7PHB - chains m and 3 of the 56 polymer chains in the assembly; structure by electron microscopy, 4.90 A resolution (low resolution: residue-level contacts below are approximate; hydrogen-bond / salt-bridge calls are withheld).

== Chain m ==
Name: 50S ribosomal protein L17
Organism: Mycoplasma pneumoniae M129
Reference sequence: Q59547 (RL17_MYCPN); residue numbers follow UniProt; this construct covers 1-124
Sequence (124 residues; row label = number of the first residue in the row):
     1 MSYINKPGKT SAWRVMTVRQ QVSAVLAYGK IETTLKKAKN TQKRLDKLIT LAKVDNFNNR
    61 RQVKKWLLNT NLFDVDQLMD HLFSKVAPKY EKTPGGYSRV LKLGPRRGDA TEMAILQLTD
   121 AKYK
Disordered / not traced: 1, 121-124

== Chain 3 ==
Molecule: 23S ribosomal RNA
Organism: Mycoplasma pneumoniae M129
Sequence (2907 nucleotides; row label = number of the first residue in the row):
     1 UACAAUAAGU UACUAAGGGC UUAUGGUGGA UGCCUUGGCA CUAAUAGGCG AUGAAGGACG
    61 UGUUAACCUG CGAUAAGCUU CGGGUAGGUG GUAAGAACCU CAGAUCCGGA GAUUUCCGAA
   121 UGGAGCAAUC CGGUAGUUGG AAACAGCUAU CAUUAAUUGA UGAAUAAAUA GUCAAUUAAA
   181 GCAAUACGUG GUGAAGUGAA ACAUCUCAGU AGCCACAGGA AAAGAAAACG AAUGUGAUUC
   241 CGUGUGUAGU GGCGAGCGAA AGCGGAACAG GCCAAACUUA UCAUUAGAUA GGGGUUGUAG
   301 GGCUUGCAAU GUGGACUUGA AAACGAUAGA AGAAGCUGUU GGAAAGCAGC GCGCAAAAGG
   361 GUGAUAGCCC CGUAUUUGAA AUUGUUUUCA UACCUAGCGA GAUCCCUGAG UAGCUCGGAA
   421 AACGUUAUUU UGAGUGAAUC UGCCCAGACC AUUGGGUAAG CCUAAAUACU AAUUAGUGAC
   481 CGAUAGCGAA ACAGUACCGU GAGGGAAAGG UGAAAAGAAC CCAGAGAUGG GAGUGAAAUA
   541 GAUUCUGAAA CCAUAUGCCU ACAACGUGUC AGAGCACAUU AAUGUGUGAU GGCGUGCGUU
   601 UUGAAGUAUG AGCCGGCGAG UUAUGAUAGC AAGCGUUAGU UAACCAGGAG AUGGGGAGCU
   661 GUAGCGAAAG CGAGUUUUAA AAGAGCGUUU GUUUGUUAUU AUAGACCCGA AACGGGUUGA
   721 GCUAGUCAUG AGCAGGUUGA AGGUUGAGUA ACAUCAACUG GAGGACCGAA CCGACUCUCG
   781 UUGAAACGAU AGCGGAUGAC UUGUGAUUAG GGGUGAAAUU CCAAUCGAAA UCCGUGAUAG
   841 CUGGUUCUCG UCGAAAUAGC UUUAAGGCUA GCGUGAGAUC ACAAAUAAGU GGAGGUAAAG
   901 CUACUGAAUG UAUGAUGGCG CCACCUAGGC GUACUGAAUA CAAUUAAACU CUGAAUGCCA
   961 UUUAUUUUAU UCUCGCAGUC AGACAGUGGG GGAUAAGCUU CAUUGUCAAG AGGGGAAGAG
  1021 CCCAGAUCAU UAAAUAAGGU CCCCAAAAUA UACUAAGUGG AAAAGGAUGU GAAAGUGCUA
  1081 AAACAGCAAG GAUGUUGGCU UAGAAGCAGC CAUCGUUUAA AGAGUGCGUA ACAGCUCACU
  1141 UGUCGAGUGU UUUUGCGCCG AAGAUGUAAC GGGGCUAAGU AUAUUACCGA AUUUAUGGAU
  1201 AAGAUUUAUA UCUUGUGGUA GACGAGCGUU GUAUUGGAGU UGAAGUCAAA GCGUGAGCAU
  1261 UGGUGGAUCC AAUACAAGUG AGAAUGCCGG CAUGAGUAAC GCUUGGGAGU GAGAAUCUCC
  1321 CAAACCGAUU GACUAAGGUU UCCUGGACCA GGGUCGUCCU UCCAGGGUUA GUCUGGACCU
  1381 AAGCUGAGGC UGAAAAGCGU AGGCGAUGGA CAACAGGUUA AUAUUCCUGU ACUUACAGUU
  1441 AGACUGAUGG AGUGACAAAG AAGGUUUUCC ACCCCCAUAA UUGGAUUUGG GGAUAAAUCA
  1501 UAAGGUGGUA CAAUAGGCAA AUCCGUUGUG CAUAACAUUG AGUGAUGAUG UCGAGUGAAU
  1561 GAGUGAUCAA GUAGCGAAGG UGGUAUUAAU CAUGCUUUCA AGAAAAGCUU CUAGGGUUAA
  1621 UCUAGCUGUA ACCAGUACCG AGAACGAACA CACGUAGUCA AGGAGAGGAU CCUAAGGUUA
  1681 GCGAGUGAAC UAUAGCCAAG GAACUCUGCA AAUUAACCCC GUAAGUUAGC GAGAAGGGGU
  1741 GCUUAUGUAA AAGUAAGCCG CAGUGAAGAA CGAGGGGGGA CUGUUUAACU AAAACACAAC
  1801 UCUAUGCCAA ACCGUAAGGU GAUGUAUAUG GGGUGACACC UGCCCAGUGC UGGAAGGUUA
  1861 AAGAAGGAGG UUAGCGCAAG CGAAGCUUUU AACUGAAGCC CCAGUGAACG GCGGCCGUAA
  1921 CUAUAACGGU CCUAAGGUAG CGAAAUUCCU AGUCGGGUAA AUUCCGUCCC GCUUGAAUGG
  1981 UGUAACCAUC UCUUGACUGU CUCGGCUAUA GACUCGGUGA AAUCCAGGUA CGGGUGAAGA
  2041 CACCCGUUAG GCGCAACGGG ACGGAAAGAC CCCGUGAAGC UUUACUGUAG CUUAAUAUUG
  2101 AUCAGGACAU UAUCAUGUAG AGAAUAGGUA GGAGCAAUCG AUGCAAGUUC GCUAGGACUU
  2161 GUUGAUGCGA AAGGUGGAAU ACUACCCUUG GUUGUGUGCU GUUCUAAUUG GUAACUGUUA
  2221 UCCAGUUUCA AGACAGUGUU AGGUGGGCAG UUUGACUGGG GCGGUCGCCU CCUAAAAGGU
  2281 AACGGAGGCG UACAAAGGUA CCUUCAGUAC GGUUGGAAAU CGUAUGUAGA GUGUAAUGGU
  2341 GUAAGGGUGC UUGACUGUGA GACAUACAGG UCGAACAGGU GAGAAAUCAG GUCAUAGUGA
  2401 UCCGGUGGUC CAGUAUGGAA UGGCCAUCGC UCAACGGAUA AAAGCUACUC CGGGGAUAAC
  2461 AGGCUGAUAC UGCCCAAGAG UUCAUAUCGA CGGCAGUGUU UGGCACCUCG AUGUCGACUC
  2521 AUCUCAUCCU CGAGCUGAAG CAGGUUCGAA GGGUUCGGCU GUUCGCCGAU UAAAGAGAUA
  2581 CGUGAGUUGG GUUCAAACCG UCGUGAGACA GGUUGGUCCC UAUCUAUUGU GCCCGUAGGA
  2641 AGAUUGAAGA GUGUUGCUUC UAGUACGAGA GGACCGAAGC GAGGACACCU CUUAUGCUCC
  2701 AGUUGUAGCG CCAGCUGCAC CGCUGGGUAG UAACGUGUCU AUUAGAUAAA CGCUGAAAGC
  2761 AUCUAAGUGU GAAACUAUCU CAAAGAUUAA UCUUCCCAUU UCGCAAGAAA GUAAGAGCCG
  2821 UCAAAGACGA UGACGUUGAU AGGUUACAGG UGUAAGCAUA GUGAUAUGUU GAGCUGAGUA
  2881 AUACUAAUUG CUCGAGGACU UAUUGGA
Disordered / not traced: 1-7, 923-927, 1560-1569, 2901-2907
Ligand contacts: chloramphenicol (CLM): G2068, A2459, C2460, U2508, A2511, U2512, G2513, U2514

== How chain m and chain 3 interact ==
Residue-residue contacts - 94 pairs, chain m then chain 3:
  Ser2(m) - C779(3)
  Ser2(m) - G780(3)
  Tyr3(m) - A784(3)
  Tyr3(m) - G788(3)
  Tyr3(m) - A789(3)
  Tyr3(m) - A1652(3)
  Ile4(m) - C1302(3)
  Ile4(m) - A1652(3)
  Lys6(m) - C1302(3)
  Lys6(m) - U1303(3)
  Lys6(m) - A2010(3)
  Lys6(m) - G2011(3)
  Pro7(m) - C1302(3)
  Pro7(m) - U2009(3)
  Gly8(m) - A2010(3)
  Lys9(m) - G1687(3)
  Lys9(m) - U2009(3)
  Lys9(m) - A2010(3)
  Ser11(m) - C2697(3)
  Ala12(m) - C2718(3)
  Trp13(m) - U1304(3)
  Arg14(m) - G1687(3)
  Arg14(m) - U2009(3)
  Arg14(m) - U2698(3)
  Val15(m) - U2698(3)
  Met16(m) - A1323(3)
  Arg19(m) - U2716(3)
  Arg19(m) - G2717(3)
  Gln20(m) - G1305(3)
  Gln20(m) - A1322(3)
  Gln21(m) - G1305(3)
  Ala24(m) - G1306(3)
  Tyr28(m) - G1306(3)
  Tyr28(m) - G1307(3)
  Lys30(m) - A1308(3)
  Ile31(m) - G1306(3)
  Ile31(m) - G1307(3)
  Glu32(m) - G1307(3)
  Thr33(m) - G1306(3)
  Lys36(m) - G1685(3)
  Lys36(m) - U1686(3)
  Lys37(m) - A1684(3)
  Lys37(m) - G1685(3)
  Asn40(m) - U2698(3)
  Lys43(m) - G2842(3)
  Lys43(m) - G2843(3)
  Arg44(m) - U2698(3)
  Asp46(m) - G2843(3)
  Lys47(m) - U2844(3)
  Thr50(m) - U2844(3)
  Asn58(m) - A2854(3)
  Asn58(m) - A2855(3)
  Arg60(m) - U1482(3)
  Arg61(m) - U1482(3)
  Arg61(m) - A2713(3)
  Arg61(m) - G2714(3)
  Arg61(m) - A2855(3)
  Lys64(m) - C2709(3)
  Lys65(m) - C2715(3)
  Lys65(m) - U2716(3)
  Leu68(m) - A1322(3)
  Asn69(m) - A1322(3)
  Thr70(m) - C1321(3)
  Asn71(m) - G1306(3)
  Asn71(m) - C1321(3)
  Thr93(m) - C2884(3)
  Pro94(m) - G2843(3)
  Pro94(m) - U2844(3)
  Pro94(m) - C2884(3)
  Gly95(m) - G2843(3)
  Gly95(m) - U2844(3)
  Gly95(m) - C2884(3)
  Gly96(m) - G2842(3)
  Gly96(m) - G2843(3)
  Gly96(m) - C2884(3)
  Gly96(m) - U2885(3)
  Ser98(m) - U2885(3)
  Arg99(m) - U2885(3)
  Arg99(m) - A2886(3)
  Val100(m) - A2886(3)
  Lys102(m) - G2820(3)
  Lys102(m) - U2821(3)
  Arg106(m) - A1315(3)
  Arg107(m) - G1313(3)
  Arg107(m) - C1355(3)
  Gly108(m) - A1315(3)
  Gly108(m) - U1316(3)
  Gly108(m) - G2016(3)
  Asp109(m) - A1315(3)
  Asp109(m) - U1316(3)
  Asp109(m) - G1683(3)
  Asp109(m) - G2016(3)
  Ala110(m) - G2016(3)
  Thr111(m) - A1684(3)
Also at the interface, not in a pair above, chain m (60 interface residues in all): Asn5, Val18, Thr34, Leu35, Lys39, Phe57, Leu101
Also at the interface, not in a pair above, chain 3 (59 interface residues in all): C1320, U1354, G1483, C1682, A1692, A2008, G2017, C2822, G2876, A2887

== Summary ==
The interface between chain m and chain 3 involves 60 residues on one side and 59 on the other. Bound to chain
3: chloramphenicol.
Chain m is 50S ribosomal protein L17 and chain 3 is 23S ribosomal RNA, both from Mycoplasma pneumoniae M129;
the structure, 70S ribosome with A- and P-site tRNAs in chloramphenicol-treated Mycoplasma pneumoniae cells,
was determined by electron microscopy together with 7OOC, 7OOD, 7P6Z, 7PAH, 7PAI, 7PAJ and 23 further entries
from the same study.
